9BLB - chains R and B of the 6 polymer chains in the assembly; structure by electron microscopy, 3.20 A resolution.

[Chain R]
Protein: Calcitonin receptor
Organism: Homo sapiens
UniProt: P30988 (CALCR_HUMAN); residues 25-474 here = UniProt positions 25-474
Sequence (462 residues; row label = number of the first residue in the row):
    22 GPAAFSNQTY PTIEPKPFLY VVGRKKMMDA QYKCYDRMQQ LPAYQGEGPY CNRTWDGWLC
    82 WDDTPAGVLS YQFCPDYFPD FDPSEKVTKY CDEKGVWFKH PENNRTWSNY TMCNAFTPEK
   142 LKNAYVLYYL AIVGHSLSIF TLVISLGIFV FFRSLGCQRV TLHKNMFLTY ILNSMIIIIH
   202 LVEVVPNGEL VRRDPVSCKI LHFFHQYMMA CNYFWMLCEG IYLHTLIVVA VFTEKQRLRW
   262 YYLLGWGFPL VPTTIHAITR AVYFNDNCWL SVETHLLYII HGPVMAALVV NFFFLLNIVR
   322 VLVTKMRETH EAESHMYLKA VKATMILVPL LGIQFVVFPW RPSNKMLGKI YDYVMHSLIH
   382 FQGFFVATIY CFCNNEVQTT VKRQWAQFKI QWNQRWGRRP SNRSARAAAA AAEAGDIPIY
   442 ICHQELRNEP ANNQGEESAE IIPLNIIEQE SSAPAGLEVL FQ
Unresolved in the structure: 22-43, 61-68, 409-483
Construct notes: expression tag (22-24, 475-483)
Curated features (UniProtKB/Swiss-Prot):
  - glycosylation (N-linked (GlcNAc...) asparagine): Asn28, Asn73, Asn125, Asn130
  - natural variant: Leu447 (L447P: Probable protective factor against osteoporosis)
Disulfides: Cys55-Cys81, Cys72-Cys112, Cys95-Cys134, Cys219-Cys289
What the authors report for this chain:
  - conformationally variable residues (side-chain flip): His296

[Chain B]
Protein: Guanine nucleotide-binding protein G(I)/G(S)/G(T) subunit beta-1
Organism: Homo sapiens
UniProt: P62873 (GBB1_HUMAN); numbering as in UniProt (aligned over 2-340)
Sequence (350 residues; numbered -9 to 340; the number before each row is that of its first residue; numbers below 1 keep their minus sign (Met-9 is residue -9)):
    -9 MHHHHHHGSS GSELDQLRQE AEQLKNQIRD ARKACADATL SQITNNIDPV GRIQMRTRRT
    51 LRGHLAKIYA MHWGTDSRLL VSASQDGKLI IWDSYTTNKV HAIPLRSSWV MTCAYAPSGN
   111 YVACGGLDNI CSIYNLKTRE GNVRVSRELA GHTGYLSCCR FLDDNQIVTS SGDTTCALWD
   171 IETGQQTTTF TGHTGDVMSL SLAPDTRLFV SGACDASAKL WDVREGMCRQ TFTGHESDIN
   231 AICFFPNGNA FATGSDDATC RLFDLRADQE LMTYSHDNII CGITSVSFSK SGRLLLAGYD
   291 DFNCNVWDAL KADRAGVLAG HDNRVSCLGV TDDGMAVATG SWDSFLKIWN
Unresolved in the structure: -9 to 1
Construct notes: expression tag (-9 to 1)
Curated features (UniProtKB/Swiss-Prot):
  - modified residue: Ser2 (N-acetylserine), His266 (Phosphohistidine)
  - natural variant: Leu30 (L30F: In MRD42; uncertain significance), Arg52 (R52G: In MRD42), Gly64 (G64V: In MRD42), Asp76 (D76E: In MRD42; D76G: In MRD42), Gly77 (G77S: In MRD42), Lys78 (K78R: In MRD42), Ile80 (I80N: In MRD42; I80T: In MRD42), His91 (H91R: In MRD42; uncertain significance), Ala92 (A92T: In MRD42), Pro94 (P94S: In MRD42), Leu95 (L95P: In MRD42), Arg96 (R96L: In MRD42), 5 further natural variant entries in UniProt

[Interface between chain R and chain B]
Residue-residue contacts - 5 pairs, chain R then chain B:
  Arg174(R) with Arg52(B)
  Ser175(R) with Asp312(B), hydrogen bond
  Arg404(R) with Phe292(B); Asp312(B), salt bridge
  Gln408(R) with Ala309(B), hydrogen bond (side chain-backbone)
Other interface residues (no listed pair), chain B (5 interface residues in all): His311

[In short]
4 residues of chain R face 5 of chain B across their interface; the contacts include 2 hydrogen bonds and 1
salt bridge. Polar pairs include Arg404(R)-Asp312(B), Ser175(R)-Asp312(B) and Gln408(R)-Ala309(B). The paper
reports conformational variability at His296(R).
Chain R is Calcitonin receptor and chain B is Guanine nucleotide-binding protein G(I)/G(S)/G(T) subunit
beta-1, both from Homo sapiens; the structure, Human Calcitonin Receptor in Complex with Gs and Cagrilintide
Backbone (non-acylated) in bypass conformation, was determined by electron microscopy together with 9BLC,
9BLW, 9BP3, 9BQ3, 9BTW, 9BUB and 3 further entries from the same study.
